PDB entry 1T6U | X-ray diffraction, 1.30 A resolution | chains A and D of the 6 polymer chains in the assembly

== Chain A (and D) ==
Name: Superoxide dismutase [Ni]
Organism: Streptomyces coelicolor
Notes: EC 1.15.1.1; chain D of this document is another copy of the same molecule, construct and numbering; everything in this record applies to it too
UniProt: P80735 (SODN_STRCO); residues 1-117 here correspond to UniProt positions 15-131 (UniProt number = residue number + 14)
Sequence (117 residues; row label = number of the first residue in the row):
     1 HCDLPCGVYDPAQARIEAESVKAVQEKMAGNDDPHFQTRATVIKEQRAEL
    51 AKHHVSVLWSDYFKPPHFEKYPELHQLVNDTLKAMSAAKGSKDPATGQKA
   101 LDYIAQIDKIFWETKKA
Differences from the reference sequence: engineered mutation M85 (Leu99 in P80735)
Ion coordination: Ni2+: H1, C2, C6
UniProt features mapped onto this chain:
  - binding site (Ni(2+)): H1, C2, C6

== Chain A / chain D interface ==
Contacting residue pairs - 45 pairs, chain A then chain D:
  H1(A) with I16(D); E17(D), salt bridge; S20(D), hydrogen bond; R47(D), hydrogen bond
  C2(A) with I43(D), hydrophobic; R47(D)
  D3(A) with R39(D), hydrogen bond (backbone-side chain)
  L4(A) with F36(D), hydrophobic; R39(D), hydrogen bond (backbone-side chain); A40(D); I43(D), hydrophobic
  P5(A) with K27(D)
  C6(A) with A23(D); V24(D), hydrophobic; K27(D)
  V8(A) with I16(D), hydrophobic; S20(D); A23(D), hydrophobic
  D10(A) with I16(D)
  Q13(A) with I16(D); E17(D), hydrogen bond
  I16(A) with H1(D); V8(D), hydrophobic; D10(D); Q13(D)
  E17(A) with H1(D), salt bridge; Q13(D), hydrogen bond
  E19(A) with V8(D)
  S20(A) with H1(D); C6(D); V8(D)
  A23(A) with C6(D); V8(D), hydrophobic
  V24(A) with L4(D), hydrophobic; C6(D), hydrophobic
  K27(A) with P5(D); C6(D)
  F36(A) with L4(D), hydrophobic
  R39(A) with D3(D), hydrogen bond (side chain-backbone); L4(D), hydrogen bond (side chain-backbone)
  A40(A) with L4(D)
  I43(A) with C2(D), hydrophobic; L4(D), hydrophobic
  R47(A) with H1(D), hydrogen bond; C2(D)
Interface residues without a listed pair, chain A (22 interface residues in all): Y9
Interface residues without a listed pair, chain D (24 interface residues in all): G7, Y9, A12, E19

== In short ==
Chain A and chain D form an interface of 22 and 24 residues respectively, with 9 hydrogen bonds and 2 salt
bridges. Among the polar pairs are H1(A)-E17(D), H1(A)-S20(D) and H1(A)-R47(D). Curated annotation (UniProt)
lists 3 Ni2+-binding residues on chain A.
Chain A and chain D are both Superoxide dismutase [Ni] (Streptomyces coelicolor); the structure, Nickel
Superoxide Dismutase (NiSOD) Native 1.30 A Structure, was determined by X-ray diffraction (same publication as
1T6I and 1T6Q).
